8Q9N - chains B and X of the 5 polymer chains in the assembly; structure by X-ray diffraction, 1.51 A resolution.

[Chain B]
Molecule: MEF2D protein
Organism: Homo sapiens
UniProtKB: Q05BX2 (Q05BX2_HUMAN); residue numbers follow UniProt; this construct covers 1-95
Chain sequence (95 residues; each row starts with the number of its first residue):
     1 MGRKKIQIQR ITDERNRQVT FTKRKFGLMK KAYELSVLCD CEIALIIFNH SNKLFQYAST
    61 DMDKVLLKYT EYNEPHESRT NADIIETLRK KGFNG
Not modelled in the structure: 1, 95

[Chain X]
Molecule: myocyte enhancer-binding factor 2-interacting transcriptional repressor (MITR or HDAC9) L151V mutant peptide: GLU-VAL-LYS-GLN-LYS-LEU-GLN-GLU-PHE-VAL-LEU-SER-LYS
Chain sequence (19 residues; each row starts with the number of its first residue):
   137 XWGSGEVKQK LQEFVLSKS
Not modelled in the structure: 155
Modified positions: ACE (acetyl group) at position 137

[How chain B and chain X interact]
Residue-residue contacts - 16 pairs, chain B then chain X:
  D63(B) - V151(X)
  D63(B) - K154(X)  salt bridge
  L67(B) - Q148(X)
  L67(B) - V151(X)  hydrophobic
  Y69(B) - ACE_137(X)
  Y69(B) - W138(X)
  T70(B) - ACE_137(X)
  T70(B) - W138(X)
  T70(B) - K144(X)
  T70(B) - L147(X)
  T70(B) - Q148(X)  hydrogen bond
  Y72(B) - W138(X)
  N73(B) - W138(X)
  E74(B) - W138(X)
  P75(B) - W138(X)
  H76(B) - W138(X)
Interface residues without a listed pair, chain B (10 interface residues in all): L66
Interface residues without a listed pair, chain X (9 interface residues in all): G139, L152

[Overview]
10 residues of chain B face 9 of chain X across their interface, with 1 hydrogen bond and 1 salt bridge. Among
the polar pairs are D63(B)-K154(X) and T70(B)-Q148(X).
Here chain B is MEF2D protein (Homo sapiens) and chain X is myocyte enhancer-binding factor 2-interacting
transcriptional repressor (MITR or HDAC9) L151V mutant peptide:
GLU-VAL-LYS-GLN-LYS-LEU-GLN-GLU-PHE-VAL-LEU-SER-LYS. Entry 8Q9N (Crystal Structure of the MADS-box/MEF2 Domain
of MEF2D bound to dsDNA and MITR deacetylase binding motif ...) was determined by X-ray diffraction together
with 8PDE, 8Q9P, 8Q9Q, 8Q9R and 8C84 from the same study.
